PDB entry 6V48 | X-ray diffraction, 3.00 A resolution | chains A and L of the 6 polymer chains in the assembly

== Chain A ==
Name: Hemagglutinin HA1 chain
From: Influenza A virus (strain A/Mallard/Gurjev/263/1982 H14N5)
UniProtKB: P26136 (HEMA_I82A1); residues 1-331 here correspond to UniProt positions 17-347 (UniProt number = residue number + 16)
Amino-acid sequence (335 residues; numbered -3 to 331; the number before each row is that of its first residue; numbers below 1 keep their minus sign (Ala-3 is residue -3)):
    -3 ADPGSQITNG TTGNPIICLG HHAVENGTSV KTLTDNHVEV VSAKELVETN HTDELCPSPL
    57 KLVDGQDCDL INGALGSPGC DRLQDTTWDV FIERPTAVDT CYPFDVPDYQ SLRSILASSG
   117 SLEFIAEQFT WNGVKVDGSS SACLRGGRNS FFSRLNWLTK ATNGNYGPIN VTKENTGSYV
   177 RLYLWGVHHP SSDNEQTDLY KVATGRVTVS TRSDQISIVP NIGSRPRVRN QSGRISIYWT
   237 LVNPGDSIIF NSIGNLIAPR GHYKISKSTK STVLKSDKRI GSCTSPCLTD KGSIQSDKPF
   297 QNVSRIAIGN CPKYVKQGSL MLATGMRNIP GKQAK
Unresolved in the structure: -3 to 8, 328-331
Disulfide bonds: Cys52-Cys279, Cys64-Cys76, Cys97-Cys139, Cys283-Cys307
Covalent attachments: N-acetylglucosamine (NAG) linked to Asn166, Asn298
Differences from the reference sequence: expression tag (-3 to 0); conflict Asp65 (His81 in P26136)
Swiss-Prot annotation at these positions:
  - glycosylation (N-linked (GlcNAc...) asparagine): Asn5, Asn22, Asn46, Asn166, Asn226, Asn298
What the authors report for this chain:
  - post-translational modification sites: Asn166, Asn298

== Chain L ==
Name: Hemagglutinin HA2 chain
From: Influenza A virus (strain A/Mallard/Gurjev/263/1982 H14N5)
UniProtKB: P26136 (HEMA_I82A1); residues 1-181 here correspond to UniProt positions 348-528 (UniProt number = residue number + 347)
Amino-acid sequence (188 residues; each row starts with the number of its first residue):
     1 GLFGAIAGFI ENGWQGLIDG WYGFRHQNAE GTGTAADLKS TQAAIDQING KLNRLIEKTN
    61 EKYHQIEKEF EQVEGRIQDL EKYVEDTKID LWSYNAELLV ALENQHTIDV TDSEMNKLFE
   121 RVRRQLRENA EDQGNGCFEI FHQCDNNCIE SIRNGTYDHN IYRDEAINNR IKINPVTLTM
   181 GSGRLVPR
Unresolved in the structure: 1-4, 173-188
Disulfide bonds: Cys144-Cys148
Covalent attachments: N-acetylglucosamine (NAG) linked to Asn154
Differences from the reference sequence: expression tag (182-188)
Swiss-Prot annotation at these positions:
  - glycosylation: Asn154 (N-linked (GlcNAc...) asparagine)
What the authors report for this chain:
  - post-translational modification sites: Asn154

== Interface between chain A and chain L ==
Residue-residue contacts - 16 pairs, chain A then chain L:
  Gln106(A) - Arg76(L)
  Ser107(A) - Glu74(L)
  Ser107(A) - Gly75(L)
  Ser107(A) - Arg76(L)
  Ser110(A) - Gly75(L)
  Ser110(A) - Asp79(L)  hydrogen bond
  Ile111(A) - Glu74(L)
  Ile111(A) - Gly75(L)
  Val176(A) - Gln72(L)
  Leu237(A) - Gln72(L)
  Leu237(A) - Val73(L)
  Asn239(A) - Gln72(L)  hydrogen bond
  Lys263(A) - Phe70(L)  hydrogen bond (side chain-backbone)
  Lys263(A) - Glu71(L)  hydrogen bond (side chain-backbone)
  Lys263(A) - Gln72(L)
  Lys263(A) - Val73(L)
Other interface residues (no listed pair), chain A (9 interface residues in all): Ile261
Other interface residues (no listed pair), chain L (10 interface residues in all): Gln78, Lys82

== In short ==
9 residues of chain A and 10 residues of chain L are in contact; the contacts include 4 hydrogen bonds. Among
the polar pairs are Ser110(A)-Asp79(L), Asn239(A)-Gln72(L) and Lys263(A)-Phe70(L). N-acetylglucosamine is
covalently linked to Asn166(A) and Asn298(A). N-acetylglucosamine is covalently linked to Asn154(L). The paper
reports modification sites Asn166(A), Asn298(A) and Asn154(L).
Here chain A is Hemagglutinin HA1 chain and chain L is Hemagglutinin HA2 chain, both from Influenza A virus
(strain A/Mallard/Gurjev/263/1982 H14N5). Entry 6V48 (The crystal structure of hemagglutinin from
A/mallard/Gurjev/263/1982 (H14N5)) was determined by X-ray diffraction (same publication as 6V44, 6V46, 6V47
and 6V49).
